7W5Y - chains C and 1 of the 9 polymer chains in the assembly; structure by electron microscopy, 4.20 A resolution (low resolution: residue-level contacts below are approximate; hydrogen-bond / salt-bridge calls are withheld).

== Chain C ==
Name: DNA-directed RNA polymerase subunit beta
From: Escherichia coli K-12
Notes: EC 2.7.7.6; engineered mutation(s): D516V
UniProt: P0A8V2 (RPOB_ECOLI); residue numbers follow UniProt; this construct covers 1-1342
Sequence (1342 residues; each row starts with the number of its first residue):
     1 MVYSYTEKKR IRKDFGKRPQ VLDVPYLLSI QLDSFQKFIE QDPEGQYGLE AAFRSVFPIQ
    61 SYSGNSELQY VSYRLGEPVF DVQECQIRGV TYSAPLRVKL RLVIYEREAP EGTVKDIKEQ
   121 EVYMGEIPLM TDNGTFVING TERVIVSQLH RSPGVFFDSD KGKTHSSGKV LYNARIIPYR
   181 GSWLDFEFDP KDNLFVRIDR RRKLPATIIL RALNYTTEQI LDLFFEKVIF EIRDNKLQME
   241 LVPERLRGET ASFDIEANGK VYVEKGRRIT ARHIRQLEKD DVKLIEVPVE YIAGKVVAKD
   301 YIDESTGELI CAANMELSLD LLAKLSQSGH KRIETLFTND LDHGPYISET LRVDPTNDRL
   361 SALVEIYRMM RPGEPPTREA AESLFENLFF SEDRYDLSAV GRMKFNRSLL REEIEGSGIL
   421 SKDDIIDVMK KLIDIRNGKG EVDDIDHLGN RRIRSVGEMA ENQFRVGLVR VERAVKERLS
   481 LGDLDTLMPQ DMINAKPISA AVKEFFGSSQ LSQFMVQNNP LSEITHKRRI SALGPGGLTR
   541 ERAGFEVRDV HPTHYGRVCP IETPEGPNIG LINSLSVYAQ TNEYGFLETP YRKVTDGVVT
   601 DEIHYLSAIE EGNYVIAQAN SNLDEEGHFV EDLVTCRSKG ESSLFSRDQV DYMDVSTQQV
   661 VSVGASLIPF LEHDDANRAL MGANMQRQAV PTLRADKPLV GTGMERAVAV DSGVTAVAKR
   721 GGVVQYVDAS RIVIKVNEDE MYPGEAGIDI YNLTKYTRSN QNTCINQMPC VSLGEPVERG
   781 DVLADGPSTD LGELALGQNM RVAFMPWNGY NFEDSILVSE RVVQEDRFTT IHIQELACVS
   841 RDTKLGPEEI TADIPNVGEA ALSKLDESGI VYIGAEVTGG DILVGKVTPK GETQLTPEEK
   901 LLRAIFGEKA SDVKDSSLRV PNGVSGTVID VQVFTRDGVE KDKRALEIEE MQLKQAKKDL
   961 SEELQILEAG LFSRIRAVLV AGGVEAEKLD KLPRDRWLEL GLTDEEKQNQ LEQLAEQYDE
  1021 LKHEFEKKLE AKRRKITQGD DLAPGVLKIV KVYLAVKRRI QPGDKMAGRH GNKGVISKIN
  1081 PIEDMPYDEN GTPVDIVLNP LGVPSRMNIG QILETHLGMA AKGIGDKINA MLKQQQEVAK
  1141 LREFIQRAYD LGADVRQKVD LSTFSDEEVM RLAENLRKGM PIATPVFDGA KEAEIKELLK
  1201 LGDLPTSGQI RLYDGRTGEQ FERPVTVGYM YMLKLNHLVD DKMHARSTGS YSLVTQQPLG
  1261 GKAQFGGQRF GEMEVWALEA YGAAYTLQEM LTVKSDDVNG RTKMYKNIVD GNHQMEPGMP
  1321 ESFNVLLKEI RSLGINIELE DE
Unresolved in the structure: 1-2, 398, 1004
Construct notes: variant Val-516 (Asp in P0A8V2)
Curated features (UniProtKB/Swiss-Prot):
  - modified residue (N6-acetyllysine): Lys-1022, Lys-1200

== Chain 1 ==
Molecule: fpr promoter DNA forward strand
Sequence (86 nucleotides; row label = number of the first residue in the row):
     2 ATTGATTTGA TCGATTGAGC CTTCCAGTCC TTCGGGACTG GAATTTTTTT GTTCGGAGAA
    62 CTATAATGGG AGCTGTCACG GATGCA
Unresolved in the structure: 2-4

== Chain C / chain 1 interface ==
Residue-residue contacts (18; chain C residue first):
  Arg-151(C) / DT77(1)
  Arg-175(C) / DT77(1)
  Trp-183(C) / DG76(1)
  Trp-183(C) / DT77(1)
  Asp-199(C) / DT75(1)
  Asp-199(C) / DG76(1)
  Arg-200(C) / DG76(1)
  Arg-200(C) / DT77(1)
  Tyr-367(C) / DG71(1)
  Arg-371(C) / DG71(1)
  Glu-374(C) / DG69(1)
  Glu-374(C) / DG71(1)
  Arg-470(C) / DG73(1)
  Gly-536(C) / DT77(1)
  Gly-537(C) / DT77(1)
  Leu-538(C) / DT77(1)
  Arg-542(C) / DG76(1)
  Arg-542(C) / DC78(1)
Also at the interface, not in a pair above, chain C (15 interface residues in all): Asp-185, Glu-541
Also at the interface, not in a pair above, chain 1 (9 interface residues in all): DA72, DC74

== Summary ==
The interface between chain C and chain 1 involves 15 residues on one side and 9 on the other.
Chain C is DNA-directed RNA polymerase subunit beta (Escherichia coli K-12) and chain 1 is fpr promoter DNA
forward strand; the structure, Cryo-EM structure of SoxS-dependent transcription activation complex with fpr
promoter DNA, was determined by electron microscopy, deposited together with 7W5W and 7W5X.
